Entry 3G3T (X-ray diffraction, 1.85 A resolution); this record covers chain A.

== Chain A ==
Protein: Vacuolar transporter chaperone 4
From: Saccharomyces cerevisiae
Reference sequence: P47075 (VTC4_YEAST); residues 189-480 here = UniProt positions 189-480
Amino-acid sequence (295 residues; row label = number of the first residue in the row):
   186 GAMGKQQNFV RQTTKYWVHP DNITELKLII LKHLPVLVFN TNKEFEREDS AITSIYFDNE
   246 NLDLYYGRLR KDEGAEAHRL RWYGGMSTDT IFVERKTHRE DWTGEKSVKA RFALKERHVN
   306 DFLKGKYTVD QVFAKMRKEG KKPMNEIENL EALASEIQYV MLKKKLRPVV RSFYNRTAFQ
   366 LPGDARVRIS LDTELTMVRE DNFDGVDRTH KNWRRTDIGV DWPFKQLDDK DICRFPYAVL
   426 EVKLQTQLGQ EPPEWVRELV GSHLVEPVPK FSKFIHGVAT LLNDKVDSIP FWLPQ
Unresolved in the structure: 186-193, 223-230, 476-480
Sequence notes: expression tag (186-188)
Curated features (UniProtKB/Swiss-Prot):
  - active site: Lys-458
  - binding site (ATP): Lys-200, Arg-264, Arg-266, Lys-281, Lys-294, Tyr-359, Arg-361
  - binding site (Mn(2+)): Glu-426

== In short ==
From UniProt: active-site residue Lys-458, 7 ATP-binding residues and Mn2+-binding residue Glu-426.
Chain A is Vacuolar transporter chaperone 4 (Saccharomyces cerevisiae); the structure, Crystal structure of a
eukaryotic polyphosphate polymerase in complex with orthophosphate, was determined by X-ray diffraction,
deposited together with 3G3O, 3G3Q, 3G3R and 3G3U.
